Entry 9RIA (electron microscopy, 3.20 A resolution); this record covers chains A and B of the 4 polymer chains in the assembly.

[Chain A (and B)]
Molecule: SlNRC3
Source organism: Solanum lycopersicum
Notes: chain B of this document is another copy of the same molecule, construct and numbering; everything in this record applies to it too
Reference sequence: A0A3Q7GDL1 (A0A3Q7GDL1_SOLLC); residues 1-891 here = UniProt positions 1-891
Sequence (919 residues; each row starts with the number of its first residue):
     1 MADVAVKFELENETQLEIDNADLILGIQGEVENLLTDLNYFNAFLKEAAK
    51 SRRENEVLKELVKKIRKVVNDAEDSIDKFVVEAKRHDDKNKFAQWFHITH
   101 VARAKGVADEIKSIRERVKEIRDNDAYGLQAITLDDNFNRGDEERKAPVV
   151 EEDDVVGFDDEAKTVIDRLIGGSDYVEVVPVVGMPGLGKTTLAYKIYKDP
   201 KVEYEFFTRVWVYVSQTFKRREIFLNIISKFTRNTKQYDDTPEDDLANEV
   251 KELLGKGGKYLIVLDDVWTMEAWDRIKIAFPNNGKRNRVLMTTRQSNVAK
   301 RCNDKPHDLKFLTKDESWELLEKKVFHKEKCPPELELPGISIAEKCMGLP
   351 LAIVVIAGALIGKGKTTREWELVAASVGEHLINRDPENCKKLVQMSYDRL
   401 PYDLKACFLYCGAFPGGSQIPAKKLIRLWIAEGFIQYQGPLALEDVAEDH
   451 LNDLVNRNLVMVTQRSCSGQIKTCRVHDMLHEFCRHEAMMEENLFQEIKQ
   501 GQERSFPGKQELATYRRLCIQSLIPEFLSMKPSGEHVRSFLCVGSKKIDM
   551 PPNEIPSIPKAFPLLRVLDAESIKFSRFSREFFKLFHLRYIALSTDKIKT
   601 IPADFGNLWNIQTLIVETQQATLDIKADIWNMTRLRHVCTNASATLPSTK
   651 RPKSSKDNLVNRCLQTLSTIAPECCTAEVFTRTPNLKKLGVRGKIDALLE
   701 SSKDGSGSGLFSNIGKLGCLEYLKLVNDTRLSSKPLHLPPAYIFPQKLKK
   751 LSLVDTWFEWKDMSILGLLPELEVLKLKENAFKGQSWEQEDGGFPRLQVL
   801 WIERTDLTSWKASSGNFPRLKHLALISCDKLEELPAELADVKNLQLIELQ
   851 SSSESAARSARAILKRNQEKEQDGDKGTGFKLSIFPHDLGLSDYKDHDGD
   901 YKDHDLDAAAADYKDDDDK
Unresolved in the structure: 1-24, 88-96, 137-142, 651-657, 892-919 (chain B: 1-24, 89-98, 136-142, 652-656, 892-919)
Sequence notes: engineered mutation Glu9 (Leu in A0A3Q7GDL1), Glu13 (Leu in A0A3Q7GDL1), Glu17 (Leu in A0A3Q7GDL1); expression tag (892-919)

[How chain A and chain B interact]
Pairs across the interface - 76 pairs, chain A then chain B:
  Thr36(A) - Lys64(B)
  Asn39(A) - Glu60(B)
  Tyr40(A) - Val57(B)  hydrophobic
  Ala43(A) - Glu56(B)
  Ala43(A) - Val57(B)
  Ala43(A) - Glu60(B)
  Lys46(A) - Glu56(B)
  Glu47(A) - Asn55(B)
  Glu47(A) - Glu56(B)  hydrogen bond (side chain-backbone)
  Glu47(A) - Val57(B)
  Lys50(A) - Glu54(B)
  Lys50(A) - Glu56(B)  salt bridge
  Arg122(A) - Asn124(B)
  Ala126(A) - Tyr127(B)
  Gln130(A) - Tyr127(B)
  Ile132(A) - Asn55(B)  hydrogen bond (backbone-side chain)
  Ile132(A) - Val57(B)  hydrophobic
  Thr133(A) - Leu58(B)
  Thr133(A) - Tyr127(B)
  Thr133(A) - Gly128(B)
  Thr133(A) - Ala131(B)
  Tyr175(A) - Lys328(B)  hydrogen bond
  Arg220(A) - Val149(B)
  Lys236(A) - Lys236(B)
  Gln237(A) - Arg233(B)  hydrogen bond (backbone-side chain)
  Asp239(A) - Lys236(B)
  Asp240(A) - Leu225(B)
  Asp240(A) - Asn226(B)
  Asp240(A) - Ser229(B)
  Asp240(A) - Thr235(B)
  Asp240(A) - Lys236(B)  salt bridge
  Thr241(A) - Ser229(B)
  Thr241(A) - Arg233(B)  hydrogen bond
  Pro242(A) - Asn226(B)
  Asp244(A) - Ala147(B)
  Asp245(A) - Lys230(B)
  Lys251(A) - Glu152(B)  salt bridge
  Met270(A) - Gly358(B)
  Glu271(A) - Lys146(B)  salt bridge
  Arg275(A) - Lys146(B)
  Arg275(A) - Ala147(B)  hydrogen bond (side chain-backbone)
  Ile278(A) - Val149(B)  hydrophobic
  Asn282(A) - Asp153(B)
  Asn297(A) - Gly362(B)
  Lys300(A) - His327(B)
  Lys300(A) - Ile361(B)
  Lys300(A) - Gly362(B)  hydrogen bond (side chain-backbone)
  Arg301(A) - Lys324(B)
  Arg301(A) - His327(B)
  Arg301(A) - Ile361(B)
  Asp304(A) - His327(B)
  Tyr437(A) - Glu379(B)  hydrogen bond
  Gln438(A) - Arg504(B)  hydrogen bond (backbone-side chain)
  Gly439(A) - Glu379(B)
  Pro440(A) - Ala375(B)
  Pro440(A) - Glu503(B)
  Leu441(A) - Leu372(B)  hydrophobic
  Leu441(A) - Ser376(B)
  Leu441(A) - Glu503(B)
  Ala442(A) - Glu503(B)
  Asp445(A) - Leu372(B)
  Asp449(A) - Lys363(B)  salt bridge
  Asn456(A) - Gly362(B)
  Ser468(A) - Thr366(B)  hydrogen bond (backbone-side chain)
  Gln470(A) - Arg368(B)
  Arg662(A) - Gly501(B)  hydrogen bond (side chain-backbone)
  Arg662(A) - Gln502(B)
  Arg662(A) - Glu503(B)
  Arg662(A) - Ser505(B)
  Asn685(A) - Gln502(B)  hydrogen bond (side chain-backbone)
  Lys687(A) - Glu503(B)  salt bridge
  Cys719(A) - Gln502(B)
  Glu721(A) - Arg368(B)
  Gln798(A) - Glu334(B)  hydrogen bond
  Arg819(A) - Glu334(B)
  Lys821(A) - Glu334(B)  salt bridge
Other interface residues (no listed pair), chain A (60 interface residues in all): Phe44, Leu134, Tyr238, Glu243, Asp274, Cys663, Gln665, Glu773, Arg796
Other interface residues (no listed pair), chain B (52 interface residues in all): Asp125, Gln130, Glu144, Arg145, Pro148, Tyr213, Pro333, Leu337, Thr367, Gln500

[Overview]
60 residues of chain A face 52 of chain B across their interface, with 13 hydrogen bonds and 7 salt bridges.
Polar pairs include Lys50(A)-Glu56(B), Asp240(A)-Lys236(B) and Lys251(A)-Glu152(B).
Chain A and chain B are both SlNRC3 (Solanum lycopersicum); the structure, Cryo-EM structure of tomato
NRC3-AVRcap1b complex, was determined by electron microscopy (same publication as 9RI9).
